Entry 7RKX (electron microscopy, 3.10 A resolution); this record covers chains B and C of the 5 polymer chains in the assembly.

== Chain B ==
Molecule: Guanine nucleotide-binding protein G(I)/G(S)/G(T) subunit beta-1
Source organism: Homo sapiens
UniProtKB: P62873 (GBB1_HUMAN); residues 2-340 here = UniProt positions 2-340
Sequence (345 residues; numbered -4 to 340; the number before each row is that of its first residue; numbers below 1 keep their minus sign (Gly-4 is residue -4)):
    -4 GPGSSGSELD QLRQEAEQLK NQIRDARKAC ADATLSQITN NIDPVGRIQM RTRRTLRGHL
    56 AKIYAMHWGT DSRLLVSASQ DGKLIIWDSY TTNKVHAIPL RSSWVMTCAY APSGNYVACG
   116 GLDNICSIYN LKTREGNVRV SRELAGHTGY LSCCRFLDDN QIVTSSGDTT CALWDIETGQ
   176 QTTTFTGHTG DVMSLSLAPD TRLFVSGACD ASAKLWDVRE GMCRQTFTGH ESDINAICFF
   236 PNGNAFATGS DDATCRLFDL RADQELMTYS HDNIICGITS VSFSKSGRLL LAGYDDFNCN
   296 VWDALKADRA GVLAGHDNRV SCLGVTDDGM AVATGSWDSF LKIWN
Disordered / not traced: -4 to 2
Differences from the reference sequence: expression tag (-4 to 1)
Curated features (UniProtKB/Swiss-Prot):
  - modified residue: Ser2 (N-acetylserine), His266 (Phosphohistidine)
  - natural variant: Leu30 (L30F: In MRD42; uncertain significance), Arg52 (R52G: In MRD42), Gly64 (G64V: In MRD42), Asp76 (D76E: In MRD42; D76G: In MRD42), Gly77 (G77S: In MRD42), Lys78 (K78R: In MRD42), Ile80 (I80N: In MRD42; I80T: In MRD42), His91 (H91R: In MRD42; uncertain significance), Ala92 (A92T: In MRD42), Pro94 (P94S: In MRD42), Leu95 (L95P: In MRD42), Arg96 (R96L: In MRD42), 5 further natural variant entries in UniProt

== Chain C ==
Molecule: Guanine nucleotide-binding protein G(I)/G(S)/G(O) subunit gamma-2
Source organism: Homo sapiens
UniProtKB: P59768 (GBG2_HUMAN); residues 2-68 here = UniProt positions 2-68
Sequence (67 residues; row label = number of the first residue in the row):
     2 ASNNTASIAQ ARKLVEQLKM EANIDRIKVS KAAADLMAYC EAHAKEDPLL TPVPASENPF
    62 REKKFFC
Disordered / not traced: 2-5, 63-68
Curated features (UniProtKB/Swiss-Prot):
  - modified residue: Ala2 (N-acetylalanine), Cys68 (Cysteine methyl ester)
  - lipidation: Cys68 (S-geranylgeranyl cysteine)

== Chain B / chain C interface ==
Residue-residue contacts (66; chain B residue first):
  Leu4(B) - Ile9(C)  hydrophobic
  Leu7(B) - Ala12(C)  hydrophobic
  Leu7(B) - Arg13(C)
  Leu7(B) - Val16(C)
  Glu10(B) - Val16(C)
  Ala11(B) - Leu19(C)
  Leu14(B) - Leu19(C)
  Leu14(B) - Lys20(C)
  Leu14(B) - Ala23(C)  hydrophobic
  Lys15(B) - Leu19(C)
  Ile18(B) - Ala23(C)  hydrophobic
  Ala21(B) - Arg27(C)
  Cys25(B) - Ile28(C)
  Cys25(B) - Lys29(C)
  Cys25(B) - Val30(C)  hydrogen bond (backbone-backbone)
  Ala26(B) - Val30(C)  hydrophobic
  Asp27(B) - Ser31(C)
  Ala28(B) - Val30(C)
  Leu30(B) - Ala34(C)  hydrophobic
  Ile33(B) - Met38(C)  hydrophobic
  Thr34(B) - Met38(C)
  Ile37(B) - Met38(C)  hydrophobic
  Val40(B) - Leu51(C)  hydrophobic
  Arg48(B) - Phe61(C)
  Arg49(B) - Phe61(C)  hydrogen bond (side chain-backbone)
  Arg49(B) - Arg62(C)
  Tyr85(B) - Pro60(C)
  Tyr85(B) - Phe61(C)  hydrophobic
  Cys218(B) - Gln18(C)  hydrogen bond (backbone-side chain)
  Cys218(B) - Met21(C)
  Cys218(B) - Glu22(C)
  Arg219(B) - Glu22(C)
  Gln220(B) - Ile25(C)
  Thr221(B) - Glu22(C)  hydrogen bond
  Phe235(B) - Tyr40(C)  hydrophobic
  Phe235(B) - Cys41(C)  hydrophobic
  Pro236(B) - Tyr40(C)
  Asp254(B) - Ala33(C)
  Arg256(B) - Arg27(C)
  Arg256(B) - Ile28(C)
  Arg256(B) - Asp36(C)  salt bridge
  Ala257(B) - Ile28(C)
  Asp258(B) - Ile25(C)
  Asp258(B) - Arg27(C)  salt bridge
  Gln259(B) - Val30(C)
  Leu261(B) - Val30(C)  hydrophobic
  Ser279(B) - Asp48(C)  hydrogen bond
  Lys280(B) - Glu47(C)
  Lys280(B) - Asp48(C)
  Ser281(B) - Tyr40(C)
  Ser281(B) - Cys41(C)
  Ser281(B) - His44(C)
  Ser281(B) - Asp48(C)  hydrogen bond
  Gly282(B) - Cys41(C)  hydrogen bond (backbone-side chain)
  Arg283(B) - Leu51(C)
  Leu284(B) - Leu51(C)  hydrophobic
  Leu300(B) - Cys41(C)  hydrophobic
  Asp323(B) - Pro49(C)
  Gly324(B) - Pro49(C)
  Gly324(B) - Leu50(C)
  Met325(B) - Pro49(C)  hydrophobic
  Met325(B) - Pro60(C)
  Ala326(B) - Phe61(C)  hydrophobic
  Val327(B) - Leu50(C)  hydrophobic
  Asn340(B) - Asn59(C)  hydrogen bond
  Asn340(B) - Phe61(C)
Also at the interface, not in a pair above, chain B (55 interface residues in all): Gln17, Arg22, Ile43, Met45, Ser84, Met217, Asn237, Ala240, Leu252, Ile338
Also at the interface, not in a pair above, chain C (37 interface residues in all): Ser8, Asp26, Ala35, Leu37, Val54

== Summary ==
The interface between chain B and chain C involves 55 residues on one side and 37 on the other; the contacts
include 8 hydrogen bonds and 2 salt bridges. Among the polar pairs are Arg256(B)-Asp36(C), Asp258(B)-Arg27(C)
and Arg49(B)-Phe61(C).
Here chain B is Guanine nucleotide-binding protein G(I)/G(S)/G(T) subunit beta-1 and chain C is Guanine
nucleotide-binding protein G(I)/G(S)/G(O) subunit gamma-2, both from Homo sapiens. Entry 7RKX (Structure of
US27-Gi-scFv16 in CL-state) was determined by electron microscopy (same publication as 7RKF, 7RKM, 7RKN and
7RKY).
